5UN1 - chains G and F of the 4 polymer chains in the assembly; structure by X-ray diffraction, 3.60 A resolution.

[Chain G]
Molecule: N-methyl-D-aspartate receptor subunit NR1-3a
Organism: Xenopus laevis
UniProtKB: C0KD15 (C0KD15_XENLA); aligned to UniProt positions 394-828 over residues 394-828 (the alignment contains insertions or deletions, so no single offset holds)
Chain sequence (451 residues; numbered 394 to 844; the number before each row is that of its first residue):
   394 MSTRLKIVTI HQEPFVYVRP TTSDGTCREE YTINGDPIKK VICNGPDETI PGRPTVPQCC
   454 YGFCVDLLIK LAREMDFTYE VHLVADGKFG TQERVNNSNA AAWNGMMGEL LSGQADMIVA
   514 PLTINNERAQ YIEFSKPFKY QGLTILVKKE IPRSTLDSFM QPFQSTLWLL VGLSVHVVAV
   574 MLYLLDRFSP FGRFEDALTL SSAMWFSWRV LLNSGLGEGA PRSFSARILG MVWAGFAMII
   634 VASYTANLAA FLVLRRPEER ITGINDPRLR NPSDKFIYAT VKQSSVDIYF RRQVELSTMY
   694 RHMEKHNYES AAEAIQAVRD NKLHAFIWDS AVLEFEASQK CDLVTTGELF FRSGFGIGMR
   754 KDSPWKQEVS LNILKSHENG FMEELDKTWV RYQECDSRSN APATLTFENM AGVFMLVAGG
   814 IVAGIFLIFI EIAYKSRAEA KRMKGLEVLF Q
Not modelled in the structure: 583-591, 827-844
Construct notes: conflict Asp440 (Asn in C0KD15), Asp469 (Asn in C0KD15), Ala493 (Lys in C0KD15), Ala494 (Lys in C0KD15), Ala495 (Glu in C0KD15), Arg602 (Gly610 in C0KD15), Leu609 (Ile617 in C0KD15), Arg648 (Asp656 in C0KD15), Glu761 (Asn769 in C0KD15); expression tag (829-844)
Cystine bridges: Cys420-Cys452, Cys436-Cys453, Cys734-Cys788
Ligand contacts:
  - BMK ((5S,10R)-5-methyl-10,11-dihydro-5H-5,10-epiminodibenzo[a,d][7]annulene): Met631, Val634, Ala635, Thr638
  - glutamic acid (GLU): Tyr410, Arg412, Glu423, Tyr424, Thr425, Ile426, Tyr454, Thr781, Trp782
  - glycine (GLY): Phe482, Pro514, Leu515, Thr516, Arg521, Ser678, Trp721, Asp722, Phe748
  - N-acetylglucosamine (NAG; 2-acetamido-2-deoxy-beta-D-glucopyranose): Glu467, Asn765, Lys768, Asn772

[Chain F]
Molecule: Ionotropic glutamate receptor subunit NR2B
Organism: Xenopus laevis
UniProtKB: A7XY94 (A7XY94_XENLA); aligned to UniProt positions 400-829 over residues 396-825 (the alignment contains insertions or deletions, so no single offset holds)
Chain sequence (448 residues; row label = number of the first residue in the row):
   396 DEHLSIVTLE EAPFVIVEDV DPLSGTCMRN TVPCRKQIRP ENRTEEGGNY IKRCCKGFCI
   456 DILKKIAKTV KFTYDLYLVT NGKHGKKING VWNGMIGEVV TKRAYMAVGS LTINEERSEV
   516 VDFSVPFIET GISVMVSRSN GTVSPSAFLE PFSADVWVMM FVMLLIVSAV AVFVFEYFSP
   576 VGYNGPSFTI GKAIWLLWGL VFNNSLPVQN PKGTTSKIMV SVWAFFAVIF LASYTANLAA
   636 FMIQRRYVDQ VSGLSDKKFQ RPNDFSPAFR FGTVPNGSTE RNIRNNYLEM HSYMVKFNQR
   696 SVQDALLSLK SGKLDAFIYD AAVLNYMAGR DEGCKLVTIG SGKVFATTGY GIAIQKDSGW
   756 KRQVDLAILQ LFGDGEMEEL EALWLTGICH NEKNEVMSSQ LDIDNMAGVF YMLAAAMALS
   816 LITFIMEHLF YKSRAEAKRM KGLEVLFQ
Not modelled in the structure: 396, 539-541, 572-581, 791-793, 829-843
Construct notes: conflict Val486 (Thr490 in A7XY94), Leu601 (Val615 in A7XY94), Arg640 (Glu654 in A7XY94), Arg641 (Glu655 in A7XY94); expression tag (826-843)
Cystine bridges: Cys422-Cys449, Cys429-Cys450, Cys729-Cys784
Ligand contacts: N-acetylglucosamine (NAG; 2-acetamido-2-deoxy-beta-D-glucopyranose): Val669, Pro670, Asn671, Arg695
UniProt features mapped onto this chain:
  - binding site (L-glutamate): Thr507, Arg512
  - glycosylation: Asn681 (N-linked (GlcNAc...) asparagine)

[Chain G / chain F interface]
Contacting residue pairs (7):
  Thr797(G) with Glu545(F); Pro546(F); Phe547(F); Ser548(F); Asn632(F)
  Leu798(G) with Ser548(F)
  Ile814(G) with Val562(F), hydrophobic
Interface residues without a listed pair, chain G (8 interface residues in all): Asn606, Leu609, Thr638, Leu641, Ala642
Interface residues without a listed pair, chain F (12 interface residues in all): Val565, Asn599, Asn605, Ala627, Thr630, Ala631

[Summary]
8 residues of chain G and 12 residues of chain F are in contact. Bound to chain G: glycine,
N-acetylglucosamine, glutamic acid and compound BMK. Bound to chain F: N-acetylglucosamine. Curated annotation
(UniProt) lists L-glutamate-binding residues Thr507(F) and Arg512(F) on chain F.
Here chain G is N-methyl-D-aspartate receptor subunit NR1-3a and chain F is Ionotropic glutamate receptor
subunit NR2B, both from Xenopus laevis. Entry 5UN1 (Crystal structure of GluN1/GluN2B delta-ATD NMDA receptor)
was determined by X-ray diffraction.
